PDB entry 6VRO | X-ray diffraction, 2.45 A resolution | chains A and B

[Chain A]
Protein: Serine/threonine-protein phosphatase 2A 56 kDa regulatory subunit gamma isoform
Source organism: Homo sapiens
Reference sequence: Q13362 (2A5G_HUMAN), isoform Q13362-5; residues 31-380 here correspond to UniProt positions 62-411 (UniProt number = residue number + 31)
Amino-acid sequence (355 residues; row label = number of the first residue in the row):
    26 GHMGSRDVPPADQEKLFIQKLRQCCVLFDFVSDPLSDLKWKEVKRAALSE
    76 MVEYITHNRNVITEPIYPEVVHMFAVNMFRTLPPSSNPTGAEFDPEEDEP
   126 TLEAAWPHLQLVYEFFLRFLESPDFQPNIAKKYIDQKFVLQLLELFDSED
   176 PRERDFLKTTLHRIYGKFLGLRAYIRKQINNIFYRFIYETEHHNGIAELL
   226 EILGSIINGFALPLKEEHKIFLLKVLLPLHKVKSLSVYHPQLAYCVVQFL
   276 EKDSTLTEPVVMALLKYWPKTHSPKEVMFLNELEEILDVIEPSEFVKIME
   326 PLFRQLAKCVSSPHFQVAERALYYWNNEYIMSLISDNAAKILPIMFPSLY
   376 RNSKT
Unresolved in the structure: 26-32, 54-60, 108-125, 377-380
Sequence notes: expression tag (26-30)

[Chain B]
Protein: Beta/gamma crystallin domain-containing protein 1
Reference sequence: Q9Y4K1 (CRBG1_HUMAN), isoform Q9Y4K1-1; residues 716-741 here = UniProt positions 716-741
Amino-acid sequence (26 residues; row label = number of the first residue in the row):
   716 KRKKARMPNSPAPHFAMPPIHEDHLE
Unresolved in the structure: 716-727

[Chain A / chain B interface]
Residue-residue contacts (32; chain A residue first):
  K183(A) - M732(B)
  H187(A) - M732(B)
  H187(A) - P733(B)  hydrogen bond (side chain-backbone)
  H187(A) - I735(B)
  Y190(A) - I735(B)  hydrophobic
  G191(A) - I735(B)
  L194(A) - H739(B)
  R197(A) - I735(B)
  R197(A) - H736(B)  hydrogen bond (side chain-backbone)
  R197(A) - D738(B)  salt bridge
  R197(A) - H739(B)  hydrogen bond
  A198(A) - E741(B)
  R201(A) - E741(B)  salt bridge
  E226(A) - F730(B)
  S230(A) - M732(B)
  S230(A) - P733(B)
  S230(A) - P734(B)
  S230(A) - I735(B)  hydrogen bond (backbone-backbone)
  I231(A) - I735(B)
  N233(A) - P734(B)
  G234(A) - I735(B)
  G234(A) - H736(B)
  G234(A) - E737(B)  hydrogen bond (backbone-backbone)
  F235(A) - E737(B)
  A236(A) - E737(B)  hydrogen bond (backbone-side chain)
  K240(A) - E737(B)  salt bridge
  K240(A) - E741(B)
  H243(A) - E737(B)  salt bridge
  P265(A) - F730(B)
  Q266(A) - F730(B)
  Y269(A) - F730(B)  hydrophobic
  Y269(A) - A731(B)
Interface residues without a listed pair, chain A (23 interface residues in all): T184, I227, E242
Interface residues without a listed pair, chain B (12 interface residues in all): P728

[In short]
The interface between chain A and chain B involves 23 residues on one side and 12 on the other; the contacts
include 6 hydrogen bonds and 4 salt bridges. Polar contacts include R197(A)-D738(B), R201(A)-E741(B) and
K240(A)-E737(B).
Here chain A is Serine/threonine-protein phosphatase 2A 56 kDa regulatory subunit gamma isoform (Homo sapiens)
and chain B is Beta/gamma crystallin domain-containing protein 1. Entry 6VRO (The structure of the PP2A B56
subunit AIM1 complex) was determined by X-ray diffraction, deposited together with 6OYL.
